Entry 2FB4 (X-ray diffraction, 1.90 A resolution); this record covers chains L and H.

== Chain L ==
Protein: IGG1-lambda kol fab (light chain)
Source organism: Homo sapiens
Notes: antibody fragment or engineered binder
Chain sequence (216 residues; each row starts with the number of its first residue; a row labelled like 27A-27B holds insertion residues (27A, then the next letters in order)):
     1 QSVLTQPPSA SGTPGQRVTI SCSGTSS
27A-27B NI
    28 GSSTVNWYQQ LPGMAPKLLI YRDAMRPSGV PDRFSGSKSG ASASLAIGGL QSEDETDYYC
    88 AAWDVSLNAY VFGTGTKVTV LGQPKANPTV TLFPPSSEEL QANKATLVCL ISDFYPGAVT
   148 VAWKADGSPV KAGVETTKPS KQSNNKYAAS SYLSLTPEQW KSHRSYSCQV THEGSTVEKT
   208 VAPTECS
Cystine bridges: Cys-22/Cys-87, Cys-136/Cys-195

== Chain H ==
Protein: IGG1-lambda kol fab (heavy chain)
Source organism: Homo sapiens
UniProt: P01772 (HV3K_HUMAN); aligned to UniProt positions 2-229 over residues 2-221 (the alignment contains insertions or deletions, so no single offset holds)
Chain sequence (229 residues; row label = number of the first residue in the row; a row labelled like 101A-101D holds insertion residues (101A, then the next letters in order)):
     1 EVQLVQSGGG VVQPGRSLRL SCSSSGFIFS SYAMYWVRQA PGKGLEWVAI IWDDGSDQHY
    61 ADSVKGRFTI SRNDSKNTLF LQMDSLRPED TGVYFCARDG G
101A-101D HGFC
   102 SSA
104A-104D SCFG
   105 PDYWGQGTPV TVSSASTKGP SVFPLAPSSK STSGGTAALG CLVKDYFPQP VTVSWNSGAL
   165 TSGVHTFPAV LQSSGLYSLS SVVTVPSSSL GTQTYICNVN HKPSNTKVDK RVEPKSC
Sequence notes: conflict Gln-6 (Glu25 in P01772), Ser-23 (Ala42 in P01772), Ser-24 (Ala43 in P01772), 32 further conflict positions vs the reference (P01772) not listed
Cystine bridges: Cys-22/Cys-96, Cys-101D/Cys-104B, Cys-145/Cys-201

== Interface between chain L and chain H ==
Residue-residue contacts (73; chain L residue first):
  Thr-31(L) with Cys-104B(H)
  Asn-33(L) with Phe-104C(H), hydrogen bond (side chain-backbone); Gly-104D(H)
  Tyr-35(L) with Pro-105(H), hydrogen bond (side chain-backbone); Trp-108(H)
  Gln-37(L) with Gln-39(H), hydrogen bond; Leu-45(H)
  Gly-40(L) with Gln-39(H); Phe-95(H)
  Met-41(L) with Phe-95(H)
  Ala-42(L) with Phe-95(H); Gly-109(H)
  Pro-43(L) with Leu-45(H), hydrophobic; Trp-108(H), hydrophobic
  Leu-45(L) with Asp-106(H)
  Tyr-48(L) with Phe-104C(H), hydrophobic
  Tyr-86(L) with Gln-39(H); Lys-43(H); Gly-44(H); Leu-45(H)
  Trp-90(L) with Cys-101D(H), hydrophobic; Ser-102(H); Cys-104B(H), hydrophobic
  Val-92(L) with Ser-103(H)
  Asn-95(L) with Trp-47(H); His-59(H)
  Ala-96(L) with Trp-47(H), hydrophobic
  Tyr-97(L) with Tyr-35(H), hydrophobic; Trp-47(H); Gly-104D(H); Pro-105(H)
  Phe-99(L) with Val-37(H), hydrophobic; Leu-45(H); Trp-47(H); Trp-108(H), hydrophobic
  Thr-118(L) with Ala-142(H)
  Phe-120(L) with Leu-129(H); Ala-130(H); Ala-142(H)
  Ser-123(L) with Pro-128(H)
  Ser-124(L) with Lys-219(H)
  Glu-125(L) with Val-126(H); Phe-127(H); Pro-128(H); Lys-214(H), salt bridge
  Glu-126(L) with Phe-127(H); Lys-148(H), salt bridge
  Lys-131(L) with Lys-148(H)
  Thr-133(L) with Lys-148(H), hydrogen bond
  Val-135(L) with Ser-184(H)
  Leu-137(L) with Phe-171(H), hydrophobic; Val-186(H), hydrophobic
  Ile-138(L) with Phe-171(H)
  Ser-139(L) with His-169(H); Phe-171(H)
  Glu-162(L) with Val-174(H); Leu-175(H); Gln-176(H); Ser-177(H), hydrogen bond (side chain-backbone)
  Thr-164(L) with Val-174(H)
  Gln-169(L) with His-169(H), hydrogen bond
  Ala-176(L) with Phe-171(H)
  Ser-177(L) with Phe-171(H)
  Tyr-179(L) with Leu-146(H), hydrophobic; Val-174(H), hydrophobic; Ser-182(H); Leu-183(H); Ser-184(H), hydrogen bond
  Thr-207(L) with Lys-134(H), hydrogen bond (backbone-side chain)
  Glu-212(L) with Lys-219(H); Cys-221(H)
  Cys-213(L) with Ser-220(H), hydrogen bond (side chain-backbone); Cys-221(H), disulfide
Other interface residues (no listed pair), chain L (42 interface residues in all): Ser-29, Pro-39, Ser-167, Ala-175
Other interface residues (no listed pair), chain H (50 interface residues in all): Glu-46, Ile-50, Trp-52, Val-93, Leu-143, Gly-144, Pro-172, Ala-173
Disulfides between the chains: Cys-213(L)/Cys-221(H)

== In short ==
The interface between chain L and chain H involves 42 residues on one side and 50 on the other, with 1
disulfide bond, 9 hydrogen bonds and 2 salt bridges. Among the polar pairs are Glu-125(L)/Lys-214(H),
Glu-126(L)/Lys-148(H) and Asn-33(L)/Phe-104C(H).
Here chain L is IGG1-lambda kol fab (light chain) and chain H is IGG1-lambda kol fab (heavy chain), both from
Homo sapiens. Entry 2FB4 (Dir primaerstruktur des kristallisierbaren monoklonalen immunoglobulins IGG1 kol.
II. aminosaeuresequenz der L-kette, lambda-typ, subgruppe I (german)) was determined by X-ray diffraction
(same publication as 2IG2).
